PDB entry 4IYT | X-ray diffraction, 2.20 A resolution | chain A

[Chain A]
Name: LukS-PV
Source organism: Staphylococcus phage PVL
UniProtKB: O80066 (O80066_9CAUD); residues 1-284 here correspond to UniProt positions 29-312 (UniProt number = residue number + 28)
Sequence (292 residues; row label = number of the first residue in the row; numbers below 1 keep their minus sign (Gly-7 is residue -7)):
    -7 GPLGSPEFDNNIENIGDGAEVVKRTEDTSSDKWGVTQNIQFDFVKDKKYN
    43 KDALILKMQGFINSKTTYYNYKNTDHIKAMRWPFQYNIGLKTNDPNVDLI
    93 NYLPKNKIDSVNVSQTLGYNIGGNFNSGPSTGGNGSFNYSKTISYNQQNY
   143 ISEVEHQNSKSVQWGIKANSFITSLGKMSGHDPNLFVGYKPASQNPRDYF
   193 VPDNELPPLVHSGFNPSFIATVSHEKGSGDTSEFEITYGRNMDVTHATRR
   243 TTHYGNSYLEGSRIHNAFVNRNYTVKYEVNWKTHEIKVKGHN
Unresolved in the structure: -7 to 2, 122-125, 245-247
Differences from the reference sequence: expression tag (-7 to 0); engineered mutation Ala184 (Tyr212 in O80066)
What the authors report for this chain:
  - mutagenesis - R73A, Y184A, H245A: decreased binding to human leukocytes
  - mutagenesis - R73A, Y184A, T244A, H245A, Y250A: decreased binding to U937-C5aR
  - mutagenesis - R73A, Y181A, K182A, Y184A: decreased signaling in response to calcium entry
  - conformationally variable residues (loop rearrangement): Val179 to Gln186
  - mutagenesis - Y191A: increased signaling in response to calcium entry
  - mutagenesis - D195A, R241A: decreased expression
  - mutagenesis - T244A, Y246A, N248A, Y250A: decreased signaling

[In short]
From the paper: R73A, Y184A and T244A, among others, reduce binding to U937-C5aR; conformational variability
at Val179; 12 substitutions were tested in all.
Chain A is LukS-PV (Staphylococcus phage PVL); the structure, Structure Of The Y184A Mutant Of The
PANTON-VALENTINE LEUCOCIDIN S Component From STAPHYLOCOCCUS AUREUS, was determined by X-ray diffraction (same
publication as 4IYA, 4IYC, 4IZL and 4J0O).
